7B70 - chains F and G of the 10 polymer chains in the assembly; structure by electron microscopy, 4.00 A resolution.

[Chain F]
Name: Trafficking protein particle complex subunit 5
Source organism: Drosophila melanogaster
UniProtKB: Q7K2Q8 (Q7K2Q8_DROME); residues 1-194 here = UniProt positions 1-194
Amino-acid sequence (194 residues; each row starts with the number of its first residue):
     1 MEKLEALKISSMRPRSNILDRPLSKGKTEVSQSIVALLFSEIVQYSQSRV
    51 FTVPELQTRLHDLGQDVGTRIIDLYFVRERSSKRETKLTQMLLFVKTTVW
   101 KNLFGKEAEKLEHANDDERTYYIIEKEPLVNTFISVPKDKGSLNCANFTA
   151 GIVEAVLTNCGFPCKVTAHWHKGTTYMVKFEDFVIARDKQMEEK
Not modelled in the structure: 1-30

[Chain G]
Name: Trafficking protein particle complex subunit
Source organism: Drosophila melanogaster
UniProtKB: Q9VSY8 (Q9VSY8_DROME); residues 0-177 here correspond to UniProt positions 1-178 (UniProt number = residue number + 1)
Amino-acid sequence (178 residues; numbered 0 to 177; the number before each row is that of its first residue; numbering starts at 0):
     0 MSRQASRLDAKKVNSEFLTLTYGALVTQMLRDFENAEDVNKQLERIGYNM
    50 GMRLIEDFLARTSAPRCLEMRETADRIQQAFRIYLNIQPTISNWSPASDE
   100 FSLVFDSNPLTEFVELPPDLTNLRYSAILSGCIRGALEMVQLEVQCWFVQ
   150 DQLKGDNVTELRVKFVRRLEEVIPAGED
Not modelled in the structure: 0-8

[Interface between chain F and chain G]
Residue-residue contacts - 41 pairs, chain F then chain G:
  Ser31(F) - Lys10(G)  hydrogen bond (backbone-side chain)
  Ser31(F) - Val12(G)
  Ser31(F) - Tyr83(G)  hydrogen bond (backbone-backbone)
  Gln32(F) - Lys10(G)  hydrogen bond (backbone-backbone)
  Gln32(F) - Lys11(G)  hydrogen bond
  Ser33(F) - Asp56(G)
  Ser33(F) - Tyr83(G)
  Ile34(F) - Tyr83(G)  hydrophobic
  Ile34(F) - Leu84(G)  hydrophobic
  Val35(F) - Phe16(G)  hydrophobic
  Val35(F) - Leu17(G)  hydrophobic
  Leu37(F) - Met49(G)  hydrophobic
  Leu37(F) - Arg52(G)
  Leu37(F) - Leu53(G)
  Leu38(F) - Leu17(G)  hydrophobic
  Leu38(F) - Thr20(G)
  Leu38(F) - Met49(G)  hydrophobic
  Glu41(F) - Ile45(G)
  Glu41(F) - Asn48(G)
  Glu41(F) - Met49(G)  hydrogen bond (side chain-backbone)
  Ile42(F) - Leu24(G)  hydrophobic
  Tyr45(F) - Met28(G)  hydrogen bond
  Tyr45(F) - Asp31(G)  hydrogen bond
  Tyr45(F) - Phe32(G)
  Tyr45(F) - Gln41(G)
  Arg49(F) - Gln27(G)
  Arg49(F) - Asp31(G)  salt bridge
  Arg59(F) - Gln27(G)  hydrogen bond
  Arg59(F) - Asp31(G)  salt bridge
  Leu63(F) - Ala23(G)  hydrophobic
  Asp66(F) - Arg30(G)  salt bridge
  Arg70(F) - Leu19(G)
  Tyr75(F) - Glu15(G)  hydrogen bond
  Lys101(F) - Asn13(G)
  Asn102(F) - Asn13(G)
  Asn102(F) - Glu15(G)
  Leu103(F) - Asn13(G)  hydrogen bond (backbone-side chain)
  Leu103(F) - Phe16(G)  hydrophobic
  Phe104(F) - Asn13(G)
  Phe104(F) - Phe16(G)  hydrophobic
  Leu129(F) - Phe16(G)  hydrophobic
Other interface residues (no listed pair), chain F (25 interface residues in all): Val67, Ile71, Gly105, Phe148
Other interface residues (no listed pair), chain G (30 interface residues in all): Ala9, Thr26, Ile82, Asn85, Leu109

[In short]
Chain F and chain G form an interface of 25 and 30 residues respectively, with 10 hydrogen bonds and 3 salt
bridges. Polar pairs include Arg49(F)-Asp31(G), Arg59(F)-Asp31(G) and Asp66(F)-Arg30(G).
Here chain F is Trafficking protein particle complex subunit 5 and chain G is Trafficking protein particle
complex subunit, both from Drosophila melanogaster. Entry 7B70 (TRAPPCore plus C8 (355-596) and C11 (1-718)
from MiniTRAPPIII) was determined by electron microscopy, deposited together with 7B6D, 7B6E, 7B6H and 7B6R.
